8GRE - chains B and C of the 4 polymer chains in the assembly; structure by X-ray diffraction, 2.30 A resolution.

== Chain B ==
Molecule: Citrate synthase
Organism: Saccharomyces cerevisiae
UniProtKB: A0A6A5Q445 (A0A6A5Q445_YEASX); numbering as in UniProt (aligned over 1-460)
Sequence (460 residues; row label = number of the first residue in the row):
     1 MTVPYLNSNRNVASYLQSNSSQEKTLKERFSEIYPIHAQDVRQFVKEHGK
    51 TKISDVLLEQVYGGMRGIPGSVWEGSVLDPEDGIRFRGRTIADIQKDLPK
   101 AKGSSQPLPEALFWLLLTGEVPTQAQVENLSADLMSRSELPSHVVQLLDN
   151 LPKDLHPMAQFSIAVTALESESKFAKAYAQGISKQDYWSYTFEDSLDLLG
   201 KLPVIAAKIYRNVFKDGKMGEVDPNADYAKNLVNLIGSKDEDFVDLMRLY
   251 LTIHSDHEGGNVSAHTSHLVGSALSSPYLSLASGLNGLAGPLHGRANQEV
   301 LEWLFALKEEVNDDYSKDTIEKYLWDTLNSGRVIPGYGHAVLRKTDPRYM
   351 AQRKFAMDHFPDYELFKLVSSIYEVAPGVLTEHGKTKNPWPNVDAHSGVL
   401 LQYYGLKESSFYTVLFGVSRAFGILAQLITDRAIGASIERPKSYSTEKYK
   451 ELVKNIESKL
Not modelled in the structure: 1-21, 460

== Chain C ==
Molecule: F-box protein UCC1
Organism: Saccharomyces cerevisiae
Sequence (369 residues; each row starts with the number of its first residue):
     1 MNQSDSSLMDLPLEIHLSLLEYVPNELRAVNKYFYVLHNHSYKEKSLAWI
    51 AEDNYIWAVVKHSLCLYVKSLDPLRQHAREIIQETKEPGFNVPLCMTKYI
   101 ADSWYIVYNALQYPGKIINMGWDKYTKSQDLNGSDSTSNFNSRPKERTLM
   151 QSLTALPVNFWSRKKDEPTPVNVWFYVKNAHVARYIPKIITEIGICNYGP
   201 KQIVASAGYINELITSEGIYCVNLGHLPRLYDEQIFEGTGTTHLPLELKA
   251 IDRTDSDVCINSDLVLLGYDFIPYQISKPWLLFRIEPVNSIEAIFNYSEC
   301 SFSYQFAWSLACLQSEEKISFPRDTIIGHGLPYKPSKLIRIFVYKHPEQK
   351 QDLGQEIALPNWNTPYLRR
Not modelled in the structure: 1-5, 125-144, 328-333
Reported in the primary citation:
  - mutagenesis - R184A/Y185A, K345A: increased stability with Citrate synthase (chain B)

== Interface between chain B and chain C ==
Residue-residue contacts (16; chain B residue first):
  Ser136(B) - Arg229(C)
  Glu139(B) - Lys164(C)
  Lys176(B) - Ala205(C)  hydrogen bond (side chain-backbone)
  Lys176(B) - Ser206(C)
  Ala179(B) - Lys188(C)
  Ala179(B) - Gly208(C)
  Gln180(B) - Pro187(C)
  Gln180(B) - Lys188(C)
  Gln180(B) - Ile190(C)
  Gln180(B) - Ile203(C)
  Gln180(B) - Ala205(C)
  Gln180(B) - Arg253(C)  hydrogen bond (backbone-side chain)
  Gly181(B) - Lys188(C)
  Gly181(B) - Arg253(C)
  Ile182(B) - Arg253(C)
  Tyr190(B) - Ile203(C)
Interface residues without a listed pair, chain B (9 interface residues in all): Asp133
The authors on this interface:
  - hot spots on chain B (mutagenesis) - D154A, E309A, S409A/S410A: decreased binding to F-box protein UCC1 (chain C)
  - hot spots on chain C (mutagenesis) - R184A/Y185A, E212A, K345A: decreased binding to Citrate synthase (chain B)

== Overview ==
9 residues of chain B and 10 residues of chain C are in contact; the contacts include 2 hydrogen bonds. Polar
pairs include Lys176(B)-Ala205(C) and Gln180(B)-Arg253(C). From the paper: D154A, E309A and S409A/S410A of
chain B reduce binding to F-box protein UCC1 (chain C); R184A/Y185A, E212A and K345A of chain C reduce binding
to Citrate synthase (chain B).
Here chain B is Citrate synthase and chain C is F-box protein UCC1, both from Saccharomyces cerevisiae. Entry
8GRE (F-box protein in complex with skp1(FL) and substrate) was determined by X-ray diffraction, deposited
together with 8GQZ, 8GR9 and 8GRF.
